1T9G - chains R and S of the 6 polymer chains in the assembly; structure by X-ray diffraction, 2.90 A resolution.

== Chain R ==
Molecule: Electron transfer flavoprotein alpha-subunit, mitochondrial
Source organism: Homo sapiens
UniProtKB: P13804 (ETFA_HUMAN); residues 1-333 here = UniProt positions 1-333
Chain sequence (333 residues; each row starts with the number of its first residue):
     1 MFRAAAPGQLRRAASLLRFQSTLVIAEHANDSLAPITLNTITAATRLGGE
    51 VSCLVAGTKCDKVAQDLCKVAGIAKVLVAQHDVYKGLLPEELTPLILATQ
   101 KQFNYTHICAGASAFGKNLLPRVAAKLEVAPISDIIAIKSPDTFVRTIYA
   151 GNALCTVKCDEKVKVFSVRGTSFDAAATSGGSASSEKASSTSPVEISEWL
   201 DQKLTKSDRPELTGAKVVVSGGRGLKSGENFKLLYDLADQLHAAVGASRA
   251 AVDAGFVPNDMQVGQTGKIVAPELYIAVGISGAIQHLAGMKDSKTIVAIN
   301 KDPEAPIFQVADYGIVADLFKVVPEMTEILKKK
Disordered / not traced: 1-19, 204-333
Swiss-Prot annotation at these positions:
  - binding site (FAD): Arg-223, Ser-248, Val-263 to Thr-266, Ser-281 to His-286, Asn-300, Asp-318, Leu-319
  - modified residue: Lys-59 (N6-acetyllysine), Lys-62 (N6-acetyllysine), Lys-69 (N6-acetyllysine), Lys-75 (N6-acetyllysine), Lys-85 (N6-acetyllysine), Thr-93 (Phosphothreonine), Lys-101 (N6-acetyllysine), Lys-139 (N6-acetyllysine), Ser-140 (Phosphoserine), Lys-158 (N6-acetyllysine), Lys-164 (N6-acetyllysine), Lys-187 (N6-succinyllysine), Lys-203 (N6-acetyllysine), Lys-216 (N6-succinyllysine), Lys-226 (N6-acetyllysine), Lys-232 (N6-acetyllysine), Lys-301 (N6-succinyllysine)

== Chain S ==
Molecule: Electron transfer flavoprotein beta-subunit
Source organism: Homo sapiens
UniProtKB: P38117 (ETFB_HUMAN); residues 1-255 here = UniProt positions 1-255
Chain sequence (255 residues; numbered 1 to 255; the number before each row is that of its first residue):
     1 MAELRVLVAVKRVIDYAVKIRVKPDRTGVVTDGVKHSMNPFCEIAVEEAV
    51 RLKEKKLVKEVIAVSCGPAQCQETIRTALAMGADRGIHVEVPPAEAERLG
   101 PLQVARVLAKLAEKEKVDLVLLGKQAIDDDCNQTGQMTAGFLDWPQGTFA
   151 SQVTLEGDKLKVEREIDGGLETLRLKLPAVVTADLRLNEPRYATLPNIMK
   201 AKKKKIEVIKPGDLGVDLTSKLSVISVEDPPQRTAGVKVETTEDLVAKLK
   251 EIGRI
Disordered / not traced: 1-3, 232-255
Swiss-Prot annotation at these positions:
  - region: Ala-183 to Lys-205 (Recognition loop)
  - binding site (AMP): Ala-9, Asn-39 to Cys-42, Cys-66, Gly-123 to Thr-134
  - modified residue: Ala-2 (N-acetylalanine), Lys-200 (N6,N6,N6-trimethyllysine), Lys-203 (N6,N6,N6-trimethyllysine), Lys-210 (N6-acetyllysine), Ser-223 (Phosphoserine), Ser-226 (Phosphoserine), Lys-238 (N6-acetyllysine), Lys-248 (N6-acetyllysine)
Small-molecule neighbours: adenosine monophosphate (AMP): Ala-9, Val-10, Lys-11, Asn-39, Phe-41, Cys-42, Val-64, Ser-65, Cys-66, Leu-99, Pro-101, Val-104, Leu-122, Gly-123, Lys-124, Gln-125, Ala-126, Asp-129, Cys-131, Asn-132, Gln-133, Thr-134

== Chain R / chain S interface ==
Pairs across the interface - 84 pairs, chain R then chain S:
  Leu-88(R) with Leu-173(S), hydrophobic
  Pro-89(R) with Gln-146(S)
  Glu-90(R) with Pro-145(S); Gln-146(S), hydrogen bond (side chain-backbone)
  Ser-113(R) with Asp-167(S)
  Ala-114(R) with Phe-149(S); Asp-167(S), hydrogen bond (backbone-side chain)
  Lys-117(R) with Asn-132(S); Gln-136(S), hydrogen bond (backbone-side chain)
  Asn-118(R) with Gln-136(S); Gln-146(S), hydrogen bond; Thr-148(S), hydrogen bond; Arg-164(S), hydrogen bond
  Pro-121(R) with Asn-132(S); Gln-133(S); Gln-136(S); Met-137(S)
  Arg-122(R) with Ala-139(S); Gly-140(S); Trp-144(S), hydrogen bond (side chain-backbone); Gln-146(S)
  Ala-125(R) with Met-137(S); Phe-141(S)
  Lys-126(R) with Gly-140(S), hydrogen bond (side chain-backbone); Asp-143(S), salt bridge
  Glu-128(R) with Arg-106(S), salt bridge
  Ala-130(R) with Leu-102(S), hydrophobic
  Pro-131(R) with Gln-133(S), hydrogen bond (backbone-side chain); Met-137(S)
  Ile-132(R) with Gln-133(S); Leu-222(S), hydrophobic
  Ser-133(R) with Cys-131(S), hydrogen bond (side chain-backbone); Gln-133(S), hydrogen bond
  Arg-146(R) with Asp-129(S), hydrogen bond (side chain-backbone); Asp-130(S), hydrogen bond (side chain-backbone); Cys-131(S)
  Ile-148(R) with Asp-128(S); Asp-130(S)
  Tyr-149(R) with Ile-14(S); Ile-20(S), hydrophobic; Val-29(S); Ile-127(S); Asp-128(S), hydrogen bond (backbone-backbone); Asp-130(S), hydrogen bond (backbone-side chain)
  Ala-150(R) with Ile-127(S); Asp-130(S), hydrogen bond (backbone-side chain)
  Gly-151(R) with Asp-130(S)
  Asn-152(R) with Ile-20(S); Pro-230(S)
  Ala-153(R) with Glu-228(S)
  Leu-154(R) with Ser-226(S); Val-227(S); Glu-228(S), hydrogen bond (backbone-backbone)
  Cys-155(R) with Val-224(S), hydrophobic; Ser-226(S)
  Thr-156(R) with Val-224(S); Ile-225(S), hydrogen bond (backbone-backbone); Ser-226(S), hydrogen bond (backbone-backbone)
  Val-157(R) with Ser-223(S)
  Lys-158(R) with Lys-221(S); Leu-222(S); Ser-223(S), hydrogen bond (backbone-backbone)
  Cys-159(R) with Lys-221(S); Leu-222(S), hydrophobic
  Asp-160(R) with Lys-221(S), hydrogen bond (backbone-backbone)
  Glu-195(R) with Lys-176(S), hydrogen bond (backbone-side chain)
  Ile-196(R) with Pro-145(S); Leu-175(S); Lys-176(S), hydrogen bond (backbone-backbone)
  Ser-197(R) with Arg-174(S); Leu-175(S)
  Glu-198(R) with Lys-159(S), salt bridge; Leu-173(S); Arg-174(S), hydrogen bond (backbone-backbone)
  Trp-199(R) with Glu-171(S); Thr-172(S)
  Leu-200(R) with Thr-172(S), hydrogen bond (backbone-backbone); Arg-174(S)
  Asp-201(R) with Glu-171(S); Thr-172(S), hydrogen bond (backbone-backbone)
  Gln-202(R) with Ile-166(S); Leu-170(S)
  Lys-203(R) with Gly-169(S); Leu-170(S), hydrogen bond (backbone-backbone)
Also at the interface, not in a pair above, chain R (43 interface residues in all): Gly-86, Phe-115, Val-129, Glu-161
Also at the interface, not in a pair above, chain S (49 interface residues in all): Lys-161, Glu-165, Gly-168, Asp-229, Pro-231

== In short ==
Chain R and chain S form an interface of 43 and 49 residues respectively, with 27 hydrogen bonds and 3 salt
bridges. Polar pairs include Lys-126(R)/Asp-143(S), Glu-128(R)/Arg-106(S) and Glu-198(R)/Lys-159(S). Ligands
of chain S: adenosine monophosphate.
Chain R is Electron transfer flavoprotein alpha-subunit, mitochondrial and chain S is Electron transfer
flavoprotein beta-subunit, both from Homo sapiens; the structure, Structure of the human MCAD:ETF complex, was
determined by X-ray diffraction.
